6JHJ - chain A; structure by X-ray diffraction, 1.69 A resolution.

Chain A:
Protein: LamCAT
Notes: engineered mutation(s): E135A
Amino-acid sequence (243 residues; numbered 20 to 262; the number before each row is that of its first residue):
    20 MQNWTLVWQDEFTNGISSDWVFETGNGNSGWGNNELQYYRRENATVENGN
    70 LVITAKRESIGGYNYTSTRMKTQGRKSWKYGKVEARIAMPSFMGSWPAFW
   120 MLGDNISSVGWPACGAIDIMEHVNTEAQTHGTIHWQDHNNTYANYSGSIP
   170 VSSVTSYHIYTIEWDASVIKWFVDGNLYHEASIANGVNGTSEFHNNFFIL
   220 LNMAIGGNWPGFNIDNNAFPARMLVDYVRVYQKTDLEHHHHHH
Unresolved in the structure: 20-21, 253-262
Ion coordination: Ca2+: Glu-30, Gly-68, Asp-245
What the authors report for this chain:
  - catalytic residues: Trp-130

In short:
Glu-30, Gly-68 and Asp-245 form the Ca2+ site. From the paper: the catalytic residue Trp-130.
Chain A is LamCAT; the structure, Structure of Marine bacterial laminarinase mutant-E135A, was determined by
X-ray diffraction together with 6M6P, 6JIA and 6JH5 from the same study.
